PDB entry 8VDG | electron microscopy, 3.35 A resolution | chains H and K of the 3 polymer chains in the assembly

== Chain H ==
Name: C74 Fab heavy chain
From: Homo sapiens
Notes: antibody fragment or engineered binder
Amino-acid sequence (121 residues; each row starts with the number of its first residue; a row labelled like 82A-82C holds insertion residues (82A, then the next letters in order)):
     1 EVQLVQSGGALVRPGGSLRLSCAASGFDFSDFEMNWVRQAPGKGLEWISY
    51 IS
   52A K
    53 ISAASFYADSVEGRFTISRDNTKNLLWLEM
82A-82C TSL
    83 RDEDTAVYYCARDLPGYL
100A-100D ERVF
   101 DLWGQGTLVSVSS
Unresolved in the structure: 1, 113
Cystine bridges: Cys22-Cys92

== Chain K ==
Name: C74 Fab kappa chain
From: Homo sapiens
Notes: antibody fragment or engineered binder
Amino-acid sequence (113 residues; row label = number of the first residue in the row; a row labelled like 95A-95C holds insertion residues (95A, then the next letters in order)):
     1 EIVLTQSPATLSLSPGEDATLSCRASQSVGSALAWYQHRPGQSPRLLIYD
    51 ASTRATGIPARFSGSGSGTEFTLTVSSLTSEDFAVYYCQEYKNSV
95A-95C PPT
    96 WTFGQGTKVEIKRTV
Unresolved in the structure: 1, 110
Cystine bridges: Cys23-Cys88

== How chain H and chain K interact ==
Pairs across the interface (36; chain H residue first):
  Gln39(H) with His38(K); Tyr87(K), hydrogen bond
  Gly44(H) with Tyr87(K)
  Leu45(H) with Pro44(K), hydrophobic; Tyr87(K), hydrophobic; Phe98(K)
  Trp47(H) with Trp96(K), hydrophobic; Phe98(K)
  Phe58(H) with Pro95B(K); Trp96(K), hydrophobic
  Tyr91(H) with His38(K)
  Leu96(H) with Tyr49(K), hydrophobic
  Leu100(H) with Tyr91(K)
  Glu100A(H) with Asp50(K); Tyr91(K)
  Arg100B(H) with Gln89(K), hydrogen bond (backbone-side chain); Tyr91(K), hydrogen bond (side chain-backbone); Lys92(K), hydrogen bond (side chain-backbone); Pro95B(K); Thr95C(K), hydrogen bond (side chain-backbone); Trp96(K)
  Val100C(H) with Ala34(K), hydrophobic; Tyr36(K); Leu46(K), hydrophobic; Tyr49(K); Tyr91(K), hydrophobic
  Phe100D(H) with Tyr36(K), hydrogen bond (backbone-side chain); Leu46(K); Gln89(K); Trp96(K); Phe98(K), hydrophobic
  Asp101(H) with Leu46(K)
  Trp103(H) with Tyr36(K), hydrophobic; Pro44(K)
  Gly104(H) with Ser43(K), hydrogen bond (backbone-side chain)
  Gln105(H) with Ser43(K)
Interface residues without a listed pair, chain H (20 interface residues in all): Val37, Glu46, Tyr50, Gly106
Interface residues without a listed pair, chain K (18 interface residues in all): Arg45, Asn93

== Overview ==
The interface between chain H and chain K involves 20 residues on one side and 18 on the other; the contacts
include 7 hydrogen bonds. Among the polar pairs are Gln39(H)-Tyr87(K), Phe100D(H)-Tyr36(K) and
Arg100B(H)-Gln89(K).
Here chain H is C74 Fab heavy chain and chain K is C74 Fab kappa chain, both from Homo sapiens. Entry 8VDG
(Cryo-EM structure of human monoclonal antibody C74 targeting IT4VAR22 CIDRa1.7) was determined by electron
microscopy together with 9BHB from the same study.
